8AD1 - chains E and C of the 9 polymer chains in the assembly; structure by electron microscopy, 4.10 A resolution (low resolution: residue-level contacts below are approximate; hydrogen-bond / salt-bridge calls are withheld).

== Chain E ==
Name: DNA-directed RNA polymerase subunit omega
Organism: Escherichia coli K-12
Notes: EC 2.7.7.6
UniProtKB: P0A800 (RPOZ_ECOLI); residues 1-91 here = UniProt positions 1-91
Amino-acid sequence (91 residues; row label = number of the first residue in the row):
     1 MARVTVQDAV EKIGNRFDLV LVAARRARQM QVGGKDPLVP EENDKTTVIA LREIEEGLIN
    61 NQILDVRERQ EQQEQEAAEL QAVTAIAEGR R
Not modelled in the structure: 1, 75-91

== Chain C ==
Name: DNA-directed RNA polymerase subunit beta
Organism: Escherichia coli K-12
Notes: EC 2.7.7.6
UniProtKB: P0A8V2 (RPOB_ECOLI); residue numbers follow UniProt; this construct covers 1-1342
Amino-acid sequence (1342 residues; row label = number of the first residue in the row):
     1 MVYSYTEKKR IRKDFGKRPQ VLDVPYLLSI QLDSFQKFIE QDPEGQYGLE AAFRSVFPIQ
    61 SYSGNSELQY VSYRLGEPVF DVQECQIRGV TYSAPLRVKL RLVIYEREAP EGTVKDIKEQ
   121 EVYMGEIPLM TDNGTFVING TERVIVSQLH RSPGVFFDSD KGKTHSSGKV LYNARIIPYR
   181 GSWLDFEFDP KDNLFVRIDR RRKLPATIIL RALNYTTEQI LDLFFEKVIF EIRDNKLQME
   241 LVPERLRGET ASFDIEANGK VYVEKGRRIT ARHIRQLEKD DVKLIEVPVE YIAGKVVAKD
   301 YIDESTGELI CAANMELSLD LLAKLSQSGH KRIETLFTND LDHGPYISET LRVDPTNDRL
   361 SALVEIYRMM RPGEPPTREA AESLFENLFF SEDRYDLSAV GRMKFNRSLL REEIEGSGIL
   421 SKDDIIDVMK KLIDIRNGKG EVDDIDHLGN RRIRSVGEMA ENQFRVGLVR VERAVKERLS
   481 LGDLDTLMPQ DMINAKPISA AVKEFFGSSQ LSQFMDQNNP LSEITHKRRI SALGPGGLTR
   541 ERAGFEVRDV HPTHYGRVCP IETPEGPNIG LINSLSVYAQ TNEYGFLETP YRKVTDGVVT
   601 DEIHYLSAIE EGNYVIAQAN SNLDEEGHFV EDLVTCRSKG ESSLFSRDQV DYMDVSTQQV
   661 VSVGASLIPF LEHDDANRAL MGANMQRQAV PTLRADKPLV GTGMERAVAV DSGVTAVAKR
   721 GGVVQYVDAS RIVIKVNEDE MYPGEAGIDI YNLTKYTRSN QNTCINQMPC VSLGEPVERG
   781 DVLADGPSTD LGELALGQNM RVAFMPWNGY NFEDSILVSE RVVQEDRFTT IHIQELACVS
   841 RDTKLGPEEI TADIPNVGEA ALSKLDESGI VYIGAEVTGG DILVGKVTPK GETQLTPEEK
   901 LLRAIFGEKA SDVKDSSLRV PNGVSGTVID VQVFTRDGVE KDKRALEIEE MQLKQAKKDL
   961 SEELQILEAG LFSRIRAVLV AGGVEAEKLD KLPRDRWLEL GLTDEEKQNQ LEQLAEQYDE
  1021 LKHEFEKKLE AKRRKITQGD DLAPGVLKIV KVYLAVKRRI QPGDKMAGRH GNKGVISKIN
  1081 PIEDMPYDEN GTPVDIVLNP LGVPSRMNIG QILETHLGMA AKGIGDKINA MLKQQQEVAK
  1141 LREFIQRAYD LGADVRQKVD LSTFSDEEVM RLAENLRKGM PIATPVFDGA KEAEIKELLK
  1201 LGDLPTSGQI RLYDGRTGEQ FERPVTVGYM YMLKLNHLVD DKMHARSTGS YSLVTQQPLG
  1261 GKAQFGGQRF GEMEVWALEA YGAAYTLQEM LTVKSDDVNG RTKMYKNIVD GNHQMEPGMP
  1321 ESFNVLLKEI RSLGINIELE DE
Not modelled in the structure: 1, 891-912
Swiss-Prot annotation at these positions:
  - modified residue (N6-acetyllysine): K1022, K1200
  - mutagenesis: I561 (I561S: Resistant to antibiotics salinamide A and B), I569 (I569S: Resistant to antibiotics salinamide A and B), A665 (A665E: Resistant to antibiotics salinamide A and B), D675 (D675A/G: Resistant to antibiotics salinamide A and B), N677 (N677H/K: Resistant to antibiotics salinamide A and B), L680 (L680M: Resistant to antibiotics salinamide A and B), E813 (E813K: Disrupts the enzyme's active center)

== Chain E / chain C interface ==
Pairs across the interface - 6 pairs, chain E then chain C:
  F17(E) with G1282(C)
  R28(E) with N1312(C); H1313(C); Q1314(C)
  Q31(E) with G1311(C); N1312(C)
Also at the interface, not in a pair above, chain E (4 interface residues in all): L21
Also at the interface, not in a pair above, chain C (6 interface residues in all): Y1285

== Overview ==
The interface between chain E and chain C involves 4 residues on one side and 6 on the other. From UniProt: 7
mutagenesis sites on chain C.
Chain E is DNA-directed RNA polymerase subunit omega and chain C is DNA-directed RNA polymerase subunit beta,
both from Escherichia coli K-12; the structure, RNA polymerase at U-rich pause bound to RNA putL triple mutant
- pause prone, closed clamp ..., was determined by electron microscopy, deposited together with 8ABY, 8ABZ,
8AC0, 8AC1, 8AC2 and 8ACP.
